6RET - chains V and Z of the 31 polymer chains in the assembly; structure by electron microscopy, 4.30 A resolution (low resolution: residue-level contacts below are approximate; hydrogen-bond / salt-bridge calls are withheld).

# Chain V
Molecule: ATP synthase subunit alpha
Organism: Polytomella sp. Pringsheim 198.80
UniProtKB: A0ZW40 (A0ZW40_9CHLO); residues 1-562 here = UniProt positions 1-562
Amino-acid sequence (562 residues; numbered 1 to 562; the number before each row is that of its first residue):
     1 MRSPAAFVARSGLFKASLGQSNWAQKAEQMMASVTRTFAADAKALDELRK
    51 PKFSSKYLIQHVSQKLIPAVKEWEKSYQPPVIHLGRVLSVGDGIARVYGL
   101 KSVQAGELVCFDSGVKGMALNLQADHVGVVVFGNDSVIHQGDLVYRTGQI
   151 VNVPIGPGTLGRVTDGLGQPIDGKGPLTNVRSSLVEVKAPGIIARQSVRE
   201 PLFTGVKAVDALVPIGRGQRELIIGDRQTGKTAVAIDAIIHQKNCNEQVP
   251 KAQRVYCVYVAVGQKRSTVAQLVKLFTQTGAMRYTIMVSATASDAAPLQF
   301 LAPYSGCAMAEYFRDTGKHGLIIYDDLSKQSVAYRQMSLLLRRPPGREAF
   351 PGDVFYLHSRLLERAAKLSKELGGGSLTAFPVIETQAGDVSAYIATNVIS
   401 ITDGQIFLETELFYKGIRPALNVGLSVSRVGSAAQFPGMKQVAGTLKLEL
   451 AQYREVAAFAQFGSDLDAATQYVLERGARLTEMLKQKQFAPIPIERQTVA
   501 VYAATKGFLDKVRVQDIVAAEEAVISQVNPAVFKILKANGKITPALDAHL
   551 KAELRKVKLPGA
Not modelled in the structure: 1-42
Sequence notes: conflict Arg-266 (Lys in A0ZW40)
Ion coordination: Mg2+: Thr-232 (together with ATP)
Residues lining bound ligands: ATP (adenosine-5'-triphosphate): Asp-226, Arg-227, Gln-228, Thr-229, Gly-230, Lys-231, Thr-232, Ala-233, Gln-264, Asp-326, Phe-413, Arg-418, Pro-419, Gln-486, Lys-487, Gln-488

# Chain Z
Molecule: ATP synthase subunit beta
Organism: Polytomella sp. Pringsheim 198.80
Notes: EC 7.1.2.2
UniProtKB: A0ZW41 (A0ZW41_9CHLO); numbering as in UniProt (aligned over 1-574)
Amino-acid sequence (574 residues; numbered 1 to 574; the number before each row is that of its first residue):
     1 MALRYAAGLAKNVVQRQGASLNIARAFAAEPAPAIDAGYVSQVIGPVVDV
    51 RFDGELPSILSSLEVEGHSVRLVLEVAQHMGDNTVRCIAMDSTDGLVRGQ
   101 KVVDTGSPIKVPVGRGTLGRIMNVIGEPVDEQGPIDAADIWSIHREAPEF
   151 TEQSTEQEILVTGIKVVDLLAPYQRGGKIGLFGGAGVGKTVLIMELINNV
   201 AKAHGGFSVFAGVGERTREGNDLYREMIESGVIKLGAERGNSKCTLVYGQ
   251 MNEPPGARARVALTGLTVAEYFRDIEGQDVLLFVDNIFRFTQANSEVSAL
   301 LGRIPSAVGYQPTLATDLGGLQERITTTTKGSITSVQAVYVPADDLTDPA
   351 PATTFAHLDATTVLSRSIAELGIYPAVDPLDSTSRMLNPNVIGAEHYNVA
   401 RGVQKVLQDYKNLQDIIAILGMDELSEEDKLTVARARKIQRFLSQPFQVA
   451 EVFTGTPGKYVDLADTISGFQGVLTGKYDDLPEMAFYMVGDIKEVKEKAD
   501 KMAKDIASRKEADNKKVSEELKDIPSLDKLVSEIKEVVIEEDDGLEEDFK
   551 AEALSSETVVLNEEGKSVPLPKKN
Not modelled in the structure: 1-32
Sequence notes: conflict Ala-350 (Gly in A0ZW41), Leu-387 (Arg in A0ZW41)
Residues lining bound ligands:
  - ADP (adenosine-5'-diphosphate): Ala-185, Gly-186, Val-187, Gly-188, Lys-189, Thr-190, Val-191, Arg-216, Glu-219, Tyr-374, Gln-445, Phe-447, Ala-450, Phe-453, Thr-454
  - ATP (adenosine-5'-triphosphate): Thr-383, Ser-384, Arg-385, Leu-387, Tyr-397, Arg-401

# Interface between chain V and chain Z
Residue-residue contacts (149; chain V residue first):
  Pro-80(V) / Glu-563(Z)
  Val-81(V) / Glu-563(Z)
  His-83(V) / Asn-562(Z)
  His-83(V) / Glu-563(Z)
  Leu-84(V) / Leu-561(Z)
  Leu-84(V) / Asn-562(Z)
  Leu-84(V) / Glu-563(Z)
  Gly-99(V) / Arg-98(Z)
  Leu-100(V) / Arg-98(Z)
  Lys-101(V) / Val-97(Z)
  Ser-102(V) / Val-97(Z)
  Val-103(V) / Leu-96(Z)
  Val-103(V) / Val-97(Z)
  Val-103(V) / Arg-98(Z)
  Gln-104(V) / Gly-95(Z)
  Gln-104(V) / Leu-96(Z)
  Gln-104(V) / Val-97(Z)
  Ala-105(V) / Thr-93(Z)
  Ala-105(V) / Asp-94(Z)
  Ala-105(V) / Gly-95(Z)
  Ala-105(V) / Leu-96(Z)
  Cys-110(V) / Thr-558(Z)
  Asp-112(V) / Leu-570(Z)
  Asp-112(V) / Lys-573(Z)
  Asp-112(V) / Asn-574(Z)
  Ser-113(V) / Asn-574(Z)
  Leu-120(V) / Val-43(Z)
  Asn-121(V) / Val-43(Z)
  Leu-122(V) / Gln-42(Z)
  Leu-122(V) / Val-43(Z)
  Leu-122(V) / Leu-96(Z)
  Gln-123(V) / Ser-41(Z)
  Gln-123(V) / Gln-42(Z)
  Gln-123(V) / Ile-44(Z)
  Gln-123(V) / Arg-98(Z)
  Ala-124(V) / Gln-42(Z)
  Val-127(V) / Arg-98(Z)
  Tyr-145(V) / Val-560(Z)
  Tyr-145(V) / Leu-561(Z)
  Tyr-145(V) / Leu-570(Z)
  Tyr-145(V) / Pro-571(Z)
  Arg-146(V) / Leu-561(Z)
  Thr-147(V) / Val-559(Z)
  Thr-147(V) / Leu-561(Z)
  Ile-155(V) / Phe-549(Z)
  Gly-156(V) / Phe-549(Z)
  Pro-157(V) / Leu-545(Z)
  Pro-157(V) / Phe-549(Z)
  Asn-179(V) / Glu-546(Z)
  Asn-179(V) / Phe-549(Z)
  Asn-179(V) / Ala-551(Z)
  Val-180(V) / Phe-549(Z)
  Val-180(V) / Ala-551(Z)
  Val-180(V) / Glu-552(Z)
  Val-180(V) / Leu-554(Z)
  Arg-181(V) / Phe-549(Z)
  Arg-181(V) / Glu-552(Z)
  Ser-182(V) / Glu-552(Z)
  Glu-186(V) / Asp-94(Z)
  Lys-188(V) / Asn-252(Z)
  Lys-188(V) / Glu-253(Z)
  Ala-189(V) / Asn-252(Z)
  Pro-190(V) / Thr-217(Z)
  Ile-192(V) / Thr-217(Z)
  Ile-192(V) / Gly-220(Z)
  Ile-192(V) / Asn-221(Z)
  Ile-192(V) / Tyr-248(Z)
  Ile-193(V) / Ile-121(Z)
  Ile-193(V) / Val-129(Z)
  Ile-193(V) / Asp-130(Z)
  Ile-193(V) / Glu-131(Z)
  Ile-193(V) / Tyr-224(Z)
  Arg-195(V) / Thr-217(Z)
  Arg-195(V) / Arg-218(Z)
  Arg-195(V) / Asn-221(Z)
  Arg-195(V) / Arg-225(Z)
  Gln-196(V) / Asn-221(Z)
  Gln-196(V) / Arg-225(Z)
  Ser-197(V) / Asn-221(Z)
  Ser-197(V) / Asp-222(Z)
  Arg-220(V) / Arg-216(Z)
  Gln-248(V) / Ile-539(Z)
  Val-249(V) / Ile-539(Z)
  Lys-251(V) / Asp-543(Z)
  Arg-254(V) / Ile-539(Z)
  Arg-254(V) / Glu-540(Z)
  Arg-254(V) / Asp-543(Z)
  Tyr-284(V) / Asp-543(Z)
  Tyr-312(V) / Leu-545(Z)
  Tyr-312(V) / Phe-549(Z)
  Lys-318(V) / Leu-545(Z)
  Lys-318(V) / Glu-547(Z)
  Arg-343(V) / Leu-300(Z)
  Pro-344(V) / Ala-299(Z)
  Pro-344(V) / Pro-305(Z)
  Pro-345(V) / Gly-309(Z)
  Gly-346(V) / Val-308(Z)
  Gly-346(V) / Gly-309(Z)
  Arg-347(V) / Val-308(Z)
  Arg-347(V) / Asp-345(Z)
  Arg-347(V) / Asp-348(Z)
  Asp-353(V) / Glu-296(Z)
  Phe-355(V) / Met-251(Z)
  Phe-355(V) / Arg-258(Z)
  Phe-355(V) / Arg-289(Z)
  Phe-355(V) / Gln-292(Z)
  Tyr-356(V) / Glu-253(Z)
  Tyr-356(V) / Pro-254(Z)
  Tyr-356(V) / Arg-258(Z)
  Tyr-356(V) / Glu-296(Z)
  Ser-359(V) / Met-251(Z)
  Glu-363(V) / Arg-216(Z)
  Glu-363(V) / Thr-217(Z)
  Glu-363(V) / Met-251(Z)
  Val-390(V) / Arg-366(Z)
  Ser-391(V) / Ala-343(Z)
  Tyr-393(V) / Gln-292(Z)
  Thr-396(V) / Ala-185(Z)
  Thr-396(V) / Tyr-340(Z)
  Thr-396(V) / Pro-342(Z)
  Asn-397(V) / Arg-289(Z)
  Ile-399(V) / Ala-185(Z)
  Ile-399(V) / Arg-216(Z)
  Ser-400(V) / Ala-185(Z)
  Ser-400(V) / Arg-216(Z)
  Ser-400(V) / Met-251(Z)
  Ser-400(V) / Arg-289(Z)
  Ser-400(V) / Tyr-340(Z)
  Ile-401(V) / Arg-216(Z)
  Ile-401(V) / Met-251(Z)
  Thr-402(V) / Arg-216(Z)
  Asp-403(V) / Arg-216(Z)
  Asp-403(V) / Arg-218(Z)
  Leu-425(V) / Glu-370(Z)
  Arg-429(V) / Phe-453(Z)
  Val-430(V) / Arg-218(Z)
  Ser-432(V) / Val-452(Z)
  Ser-432(V) / Phe-453(Z)
  Tyr-472(V) / Arg-509(Z)
  Asn-529(V) / Leu-527(Z)
  Ile-535(V) / Leu-530(Z)
  Ile-535(V) / Val-531(Z)
  Ala-538(V) / Ile-534(Z)
  Ala-545(V) / Ile-524(Z)
  Leu-546(V) / Leu-530(Z)
  His-549(V) / Glu-520(Z)
  His-549(V) / Ile-524(Z)
  His-549(V) / Ser-526(Z)
  His-549(V) / Leu-527(Z)
Also at the interface, not in a pair above, chain V (98 interface residues in all): Ile-82, Phe-111, Lys-116, Asp-125, His-126, Val-137, Ile-150, Leu-160, Leu-177, Gly-191, Glu-247, Pro-250, Tyr-256, Phe-313, Thr-316, Gly-352, Arg-360, Ala-433, Ala-531, Lys-551
Also at the interface, not in a pair above, chain Z (87 interface residues in all): Gly-45, Asp-91, Gly-184, Gln-250, Ser-295, Asp-344, Lys-516, Val-537, Glu-541, Asp-542, Asp-548, Lys-550, Gly-565

# In short
98 residues of chain V and 87 residues of chain Z are in contact. Ligands of chain V: ATP. Chain Z binds ATP
and ADP.
Here chain V is ATP synthase subunit alpha and chain Z is ATP synthase subunit beta, both from Polytomella sp.
Pringsheim 198.80. Entry 6RET (Cryo-EM structure of Polytomella F-ATP synthase, Rotary substate 3C,
monomer-masked refinement) was determined by electron microscopy together with 6RD4, 6RD5, 6RD6, 6RD7, 6RD8,
6RD9 and 46 further entries from the same study.
